6S8M - chains K and A of the 3 polymer chains in the assembly; structure by electron microscopy, 4.50 A resolution (low resolution: residue-level contacts below are approximate; hydrogen-bond / salt-bridge calls are withheld).

Chain K:
Protein: Kinesin-like protein cut7
Organism: Schizosaccharomyces pombe
Reference sequence: P24339 (CUT7_SCHPO); residues 34-465 here correspond to UniProt positions 1-432 (UniProt number = residue number - 33)
Amino-acid sequence (438 residues; row label = number of the first residue in the row):
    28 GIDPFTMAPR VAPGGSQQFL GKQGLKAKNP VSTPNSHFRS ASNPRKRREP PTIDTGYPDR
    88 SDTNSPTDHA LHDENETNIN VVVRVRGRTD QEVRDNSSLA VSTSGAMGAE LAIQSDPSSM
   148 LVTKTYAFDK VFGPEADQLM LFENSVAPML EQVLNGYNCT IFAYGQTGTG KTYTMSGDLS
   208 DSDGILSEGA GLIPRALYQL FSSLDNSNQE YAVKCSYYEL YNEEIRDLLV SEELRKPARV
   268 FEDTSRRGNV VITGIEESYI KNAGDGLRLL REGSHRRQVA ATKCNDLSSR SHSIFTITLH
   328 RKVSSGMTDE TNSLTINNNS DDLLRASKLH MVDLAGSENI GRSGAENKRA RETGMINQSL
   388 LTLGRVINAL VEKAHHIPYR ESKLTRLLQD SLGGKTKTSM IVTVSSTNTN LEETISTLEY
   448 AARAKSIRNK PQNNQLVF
Disordered / not traced: 28-100, 330-350
Construct notes: expression tag (28-33)
Bound ions: Mg2+: T199 (together with AMP-PNP)
Small-molecule neighbours: AMP-PNP (ANP; phosphoaminophosphonic acid-adenylate ester): V112, R113, Q193, T194, G195, T196, G197, K198, T199, Y200, L314, S315, S316, D360, L361, A362, G363
Swiss-Prot annotation at these positions:
  - binding site (ATP): G192 to T199

Chain A:
Protein: Tubulin alpha-1 chain
Organism: Schizosaccharomyces pombe
Reference sequence: P04688 (TBA1_SCHPO); residues 1-455 here = UniProt positions 1-455
Amino-acid sequence (455 residues; numbered 1 to 455; the number before each row is that of its first residue):
     1 MREVISVHVG QAGVQIGNAC WELYCLEHGI GPDGFPTENS EVHKNNSYLN DGFGTFFSET
    61 GQGKFVPRSI YVDLEPNVID QVRTGPYKDL FHPEQMVTGK EDASNNYARG HYTVGKEMID
   121 SVLERIRRMA DNCSGLQGFL VFHSFGGGTG SGLGALLLER LNMEYGKKSN LQFSVYPAPQ
   181 VSTSVVEPYN SVLTTHATLD NSDCTFMVDN EACYDICRRN LDIERPTYEN LNRLIAQVVS
   241 SITASLRFAG SLNVDLNEFQ TNLVPYPRIH FPLVTYSPIV SAAKAFHESN SVQEITNQCF
   301 EPYNQMVKCD PRTGRYMATC LLYRGDVIPR DVQAAVTSIK SRRTIQFVDW CPTGFKIGIC
   361 YEPPQHVPGS GIAKVNRAVC MLSNTTSIAE AWSRLDHKFD LMYSKRAFVH WYVGEGMEEG
   421 EFSEAREDLA ALERDYEEVG QDSMDNEMYE ADEEY
Disordered / not traced: 37-49, 443-455
Small-molecule neighbours: GTP (guanosine-5'-triphosphate): G10, Q11, A12, Q15, I16, D73, E75, D102, S104, S144, G147, G148, T149, G150, V175, T183, E187, N210, Y228, N232, I235
Swiss-Prot annotation at these positions:
  - active site: E258
  - binding site (GTP): Q11, E75, S144, G148, T149, T183, N210, N232
  - binding site (Mg(2+)): E75
  - site: Y455 (Involved in polymerization)

Interface between chain K and chain A:
Contacting residue pairs (36):
  S364(K) - E418(A)
  E365(K) - G416(A)
  N366(K) - G416(A)
  N366(K) - E418(A)
  I367(K) - H111(A)
  I367(K) - Y112(A)
  I367(K) - G416(A)
  I367(K) - M417(A)
  G368(K) - Y112(A)
  R369(K) - E418(A)
  S370(K) - Y112(A)
  G371(K) - Y112(A)
  A372(K) - Y112(A)
  A372(K) - K116(A)
  G381(K) - V413(A)
  G381(K) - G414(A)
  N384(K) - V413(A)
  Q385(K) - H410(A)
  Q385(K) - G414(A)
  L388(K) - V409(A)
  L388(K) - H410(A)
  L388(K) - V413(A)
  R392(K) - K405(A)
  R392(K) - R406(A)
  N395(K) - R406(A)
  L438(K) - E424(A)
  E439(K) - E418(A)
  E439(K) - G420(A)
  E439(K) - E421(A)
  E439(K) - E424(A)
  E440(K) - E418(A)
  E440(K) - G420(A)
  S443(K) - E419(A)
  Y447(K) - R406(A)
  Y447(K) - E419(A)
  R450(K) - R406(A)
Other interface residues (no listed pair), chain K (24 interface residues in all): T380, M382, E399
Other interface residues (no listed pair), chain A (18 interface residues in all): S404, S423
From the paper, about this interface:
  - interface residues, chain A: H410(A)

Summary:
The interface between chain K and chain A involves 24 residues on one side and 18 on the other. Bound to chain
K: AMP-PNP. Ligands of chain A: GTP. UniProt lists 8 ATP-binding residues on chain K; active-site residue
E258(A), 8 GTP-binding residues and Mg2+-binding residue E75(A) on chain A. From the paper: the interface
residue H410(A).
Chain K is Kinesin-like protein cut7 and chain A is Tubulin alpha-1 chain, both from Schizosaccharomyces
pombe; the structure, S. pombe microtubule decorated with Cut7 motor domain in the AMPPNP state, was
determined by electron microscopy.
